Entry 9CVT (electron microscopy, 4.41 A resolution (low resolution: residue-level contacts below are approximate; hydrogen-bond / salt-bridge calls are withheld)); this record covers chains C and J of the 6 polymer chains in the assembly.

[Chain C]
Protein: Histone doublet H4-H3
UniProt: A0A097I2D0 (H4H3_MELV); numbering as in UniProt (aligned over 1-216)
Chain sequence (216 residues; numbered 1 to 216; the number before each row is that of its first residue):
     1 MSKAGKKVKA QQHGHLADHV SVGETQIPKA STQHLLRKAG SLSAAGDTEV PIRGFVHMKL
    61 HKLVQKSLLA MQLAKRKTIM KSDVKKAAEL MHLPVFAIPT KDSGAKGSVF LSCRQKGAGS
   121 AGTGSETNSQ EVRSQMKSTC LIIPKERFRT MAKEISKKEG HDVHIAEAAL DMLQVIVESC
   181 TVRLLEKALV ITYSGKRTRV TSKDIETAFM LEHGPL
Unresolved in the structure: 1-14, 101-130

[Chain J]
Molecule: Widom 601 Strand 2
Organism: synthetic construct
Sequence (147 nucleotides; row label = number of the first residue in the row; numbers below 1 keep their minus sign (DA-73 is residue -73)):
   -73 ATCGGATGTA TATATCTGAC ACGTGCCTGG AGACTAGGGA GTAATCCCCT TGGCGGTTAA
   -13 AACGCGGGGG ACAGCGCGTA CGTGCGTTTA AGCGGTGCTA GAGCTGTCTA CGACCAATTG
    47 AGCGGCCTCG GCACCGGATT CTCAGAT
Unresolved in the structure: -73 to -49, 43-73

[Chain C / chain J interface]
Residue-residue contacts (18):
  Lys29(C) - DA-12(J)
  Ala30(C) - DA-13(J)
  Ala30(C) - DA-12(J)
  His34(C) - DA-13(J)
  Arg149(C) - DT-23(J)
  Arg149(C) - DG-22(J)
  Lys153(C) - DG-22(J)
  His164(C) - DT-24(J)
  His164(C) - DT-23(J)
  Ile165(C) - DT-24(J)
  Ile165(C) - DT-23(J)
  Ala166(C) - DT-24(J)
  Glu167(C) - DT-24(J)
  Arg197(C) - DA-3(J)
  Thr198(C) - DG-4(J)
  Thr198(C) - DA-3(J)
  Arg199(C) - DG-4(J)
  Arg199(C) - DA-3(J)
Other interface residues (no listed pair), chain C (15 interface residues in all): Pro28, Ser31, Lys75
Other interface residues (no listed pair), chain J (8 interface residues in all): DG-33

[Overview]
Chain C and chain J form an interface of 15 and 8 residues respectively.
Chain C is Histone doublet H4-H3 and chain J is Widom 601 Strand 2 (synthetic construct); the structure,
Melbournevirus Mini variant Nucleosome, was determined by electron microscopy.
